PDB entry 1TBW | X-ray diffraction, 2.15 A resolution | chains A and B

Chain A (and B):
Name: Endoplasmin
From: Canis lupus familiaris
Notes: fragment: N-terminal Domain of GRP94 Residues 69-337, 287-327 deleted and replaced with 4 glycines; chain B of this document is another copy of the same molecule, construct and numbering; everything in this record applies to it too
UniProt: P41148 (ENPL_CANFA); residue numbers follow UniProt; this construct covers 69-286, 328-337
Amino-acid sequence (236 residues; numbered 65 to 337; 37 numbers in that range are skipped by the numbering (no residue carries them; nothing is unmodelled there); the number before each row is that of its first residue):
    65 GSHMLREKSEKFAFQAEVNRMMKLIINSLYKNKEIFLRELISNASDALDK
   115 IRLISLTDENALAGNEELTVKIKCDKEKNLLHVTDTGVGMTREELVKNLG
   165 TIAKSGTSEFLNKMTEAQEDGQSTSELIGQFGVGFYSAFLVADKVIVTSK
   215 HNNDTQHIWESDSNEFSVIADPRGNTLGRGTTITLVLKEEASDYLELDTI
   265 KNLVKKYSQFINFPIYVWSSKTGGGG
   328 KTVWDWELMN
Unresolved in the structure: 65-75, 287-289 (chain B: 65-78, 164-186, 286-289)
Differences from the reference sequence: cloning artifact (65-68)
Bound ions: Mg2+: Asn107 (together with adenosine monophosphate)
Ligand contacts: adenosine monophosphate (AMP): Asn107, Ala108, Ala111, Lys114, Asp149, Val152, Gly153, Met154, Asn162, Leu163, Gly198, Phe199, Thr245

Chain A / chain B interface:
Pairs across the interface (18):
  Ile222(A) - Ile233(B)
  Ile222(A) - Pro236(B)  hydrophobic
  Glu224(A) - Ile233(B)
  Glu229(A) - Arg156(B)  salt bridge
  Ser231(A) - Ser231(B)
  Ser231(A) - Val232(B)  hydrogen bond (side chain-backbone)
  Ser231(A) - Ile233(B)
  Val232(A) - Ser231(B)  hydrogen bond (backbone-side chain)
  Ile233(A) - Ile222(B)
  Ile233(A) - Glu224(B)
  Ile233(A) - Ser231(B)
  Asp235(A) - Pro236(B)
  Pro236(A) - Ile222(B)  hydrophobic
  Pro236(A) - Asp235(B)
  Pro236(A) - Pro236(B)  hydrophobic
  Pro236(A) - Arg237(B)
  Arg237(A) - Pro236(B)
  Arg237(A) - Arg237(B)
Also at the interface, not in a pair above, chain A (12 interface residues in all): Arg156, Trp223, Ala234
Also at the interface, not in a pair above, chain B (10 interface residues in all): Glu229

Overview:
12 residues of chain A and 10 residues of chain B are in contact, with 2 hydrogen bonds and 1 salt bridge.
Polar pairs include Glu229(A)-Arg156(B) and Ser231(A)-Val232(B). Bound to chain A: adenosine monophosphate.
Chain A and chain B are both Endoplasmin (Canis lupus familiaris); the structure, Ligand Induced
Conformational Shift in the N-terminal Domain of GRP94, Open Conformation, was determined by X-ray
diffraction, deposited together with 1TC0 and 1TC6.
